Entry 8OM4 (electron microscopy, 2.32 A resolution); this record covers chains I and r of the 34 polymer chains in the assembly.

== Chain I ==
Name: 37S ribosomal protein S9, mitochondrial
Organism: Saccharomyces cerevisiae
Reference sequence: P38120 (RT09_YEAST); numbering as in UniProt (aligned over 1-278)
Sequence (278 residues; numbered 1 to 278; the number before each row is that of its first residue):
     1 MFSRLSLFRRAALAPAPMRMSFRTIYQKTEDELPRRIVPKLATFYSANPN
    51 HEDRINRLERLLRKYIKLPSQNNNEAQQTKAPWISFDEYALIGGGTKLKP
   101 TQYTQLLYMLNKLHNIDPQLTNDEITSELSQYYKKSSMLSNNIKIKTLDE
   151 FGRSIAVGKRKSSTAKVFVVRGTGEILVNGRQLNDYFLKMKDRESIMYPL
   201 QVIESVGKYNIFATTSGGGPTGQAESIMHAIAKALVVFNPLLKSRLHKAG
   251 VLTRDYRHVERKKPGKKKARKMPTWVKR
Disordered / not traced: 1-32, 264-278

== Chain r ==
Molecule: 15S mitochondrial rRNA
Organism: Saccharomyces cerevisiae
Sequence (1647 nucleotides; numbered 1 to 1649; 2 numbers in that range are skipped by the numbering (no residue carries them; nothing is unmodelled there); the number before each row is that of its first residue):
     1 GUAAAAAAUUUAUAAGAAUAUGAUGUUGGUUCAGAUUAAGCGCUAAAUAA
    51 GGACAUGACACAUGCGAAUCAUACGUUUAUUAUUGAUAAGAUAAUAAAUA
   101 UGUGGUGUAAACGUGAGUAAUUUUAUUAGGAAUUAAUGAACUAUAGAAUA
   151 AGCUAAAUACUUAAUAUAUUAUUAUAUAAAAAUAAUUUAUAUAAUAAAAA
   201 GGAUAUAUAUAUAAUAUAUAUUUAUCUAUAGUCAAGCCAAUAAUGGUUUA
   251 GGUAGUAGGUUUAUUAAGAGUUAAACCUAGCCAACGAUCCAUAAUCGAUA
   301 AUGAAAGUUAGAACGAUCACGUUGACUCUGAAAUAUAGUCAAUAUCUAUA
   351 AGAUACAGCAGUGAGGAAUAUUGGACAAUGAUCGAAAGAUUGAUCCAGUU
   401 ACUUAUUAGGAUGAUAUAUAAAAAUAUUUUAUUUUAUUUAUAAAUAUUAA
   451 AUAUUUAUAAUAAUAAUAAUAAUAAUAUAUAUAUAUAAAUUGAUUAAAAA
   501 UAAAAUCCAUAAAUAAUUAAAAUAAUGAUAUUAAUUACCAUAUAUAUUUU
   551 UAUAUGGAUAUAUAUAUUAAUAAUAAUAUUAAUUUUAUUAUUAUUAAUAA
   601 UAUAUUUUAAUAGUCCUGACUAAUAUUUGUGCCAGCAGUCGCGGUAACAC
   651 AAAGAGGGCGAGCGUUAAUCAUAAUGGUUUAAAGGAUCCGUAGAAUGAAU
   701 UAUAUAUUAUAAUUUAGAGUUAAUAAAAU
   731 UAAUUAAAGAAUUAUAAUAGUAAAGAUGAAAUAAUAAUAAUAAUUAUAAG
   781 ACUAAUAUAUGUGAAAAUAUUAAUUAAAUAUUAACUGACAUUGAGGGAUU
   831 AAAACUAGAGUAGCGAAACGGAUUCGAUACCCGUGUAGUUCUAGUAGUAA
   881 ACUAUGAAUACAAUUAUUUAUA
   904 UAUAUAUUAUAUAUAAAUAAUAAAUGAAAAUGAAAGUAUUCCACCUGAAG
   954 AGUACGUUAGCAAUAAUGAAACUCAAAACAAUAGACGGUUACAGACUUAA
  1004 GCAGUGGAGCAUGUUAUUUAAUUCGAUAAUCCACGACUAACCUUACCAUA
  1054 UUUUGAAUAUUAUAAUAAUUAUUAUAAUUAUUAUAUUACAGGCGUUACAU
  1104 UGUUGUCUUUAGUUCGUGCUGCAAAGUUUUAGAUUAAGUUCAUAAACGAA
  1154 CAAAACUCCAUAUAUAUAAUUUUAAUUAUAUAUAAUUUUAUAUUAUUUAU
  1204 UAAUAUAAAGAAAGGAAUUAAGACAAAUCAUAAUGAUCCUUAUAAUAUGG
  1254 GUAAUAGACGUGCUAUAAUAAAAUGAUAAUAAAAUUAUAUAAAAUAUAUU
  1304 UAAUUAUAUUUAAUUAAUAAUAUAAAACAUUUUAAUUUUUAAUAUAUUUU
  1354 UUUAUUAUAUAUUAAUAUGAAUUAUAAUCUGAAAUUCGAUUAUAUGAAAA
  1404 AAGAAUUGCUAGUAAUACGUAAAUUAGUAUGUUACGGUGAAUAUUCUAAC
  1454 UGUUUCGCACUAAUCACUCAUCACGCGUUGAAACAUAUUAUUAUCUUAUU
  1504 AUUUAUAUAAUAUUUUUUAAUAAAUAUUAAUAAUUAUUAAUUUAUAUUUA
  1554 UUUAUAUCAGAAAUAAUAUGAAUUAAUGCGAAGUUGAAAUACAGUUACCG
  1604 UAGGGGAACCUGCGGUGGGCUUAUAAAUAUCUUAAAUAUUCUUACA
Disordered / not traced: 1-11, 168-193, 210-215, 423-475, 546-547, 561-602, 764-768, 909-911, 1075-1078, 1529-1536
Bound ions: K+ site 1: U19, G28, G29; K+ site 2: U19, C640, G641, A979; K+ site 3: G22, U985; Mg2+ site 1 near A33 (its only coordinating residue here); K+ site 4: G40, G664, U665; K+ site 5: C54, A55; Mg2+ site 2: A55, U56, G115; K+ site 6: U72, A73, G384, A385; Mg2+ site 3 near A110 (its only coordinating residue here); K+ site 7: G113, U114, C359; K+ site 8: G115, G117, A294; Mg2+ site 4: A116, G117, A294; 55 more Mg2+ sites not listed; 28 more K+ sites not listed

== Chain I / chain r interface ==
Contacting residue pairs - 95 pairs, chain I then chain r:
  Arg63(I) with U1643(r), sugar contact; C1644(r), salt bridge to the phosphate
  Ile66(I) with U1642(r), base contact; U1643(r), sugar contact
  Lys67(I) with U1640(r), salt bridge to the phosphate; U1642(r), hydrogen bond to the base; U1643(r), base contact
  Gln77(I) with U1192(r), hydrogen bond to the base; A1193(r), sugar contact
  Thr96(I) with A1152(r), phosphate contact
  Lys97(I) with C1150(r), hydrogen bond to the phosphate; G1151(r), salt bridge to the phosphate
  Lys99(I) with A1145(r), phosphate contact; U1146(r), salt bridge to the phosphate
  Pro100(I) with C1144(r), phosphate contact; A1145(r), phosphate contact
  Thr101(I) with C1144(r), phosphate contact; A1145(r), hydrogen bond to the phosphate
  Thr104(I) with U1203(r), base contact
  Tyr108(I) with U1203(r), stacking on the base
  Asn142(I) with A1167(r), sugar contact
  Ile143(I) with U1166(r), sugar contact
  Val157(I) with U1179(r), sugar contact
  Lys159(I) with A1165(r), phosphate contact; U1180(r), salt bridge to the phosphate
  Arg160(I) with G1415(r), hydrogen bond to the base
  Lys161(I) with G1415(r), base contact; G1440(r), phosphate contact; U1441(r), salt bridge to the phosphate; G1442(r), hydrogen bond to the base
  Ser162(I) with A1284(r), hydrogen bond to the sugar; G1439(r), hydrogen bond to the phosphate; G1440(r), hydrogen bond to the phosphate
  Thr164(I) with U1179(r), phosphate contact; U1180(r), hydrogen bond to the phosphate
  Lys166(I) with U1179(r), salt bridge to the phosphate
  Arg181(I) with A1282(r), hydrogen bond to the phosphate
  Tyr186(I) with U1283(r), sugar contact
  Leu188(I) with A1330(r), base contact; C1331(r), sugar contact
  Lys189(I) with A1330(r), sugar contact; U1441(r), phosphate contact
  Lys191(I) with G1442(r), salt bridge to the phosphate
  Thr214(I) with U1179(r), hydrogen bond to the base
  Thr215(I) with U1179(r), base contact
  Ser216(I) with U1179(r), hydrogen bond to the base; A1284(r), phosphate contact
  Gly217(I) with A1284(r), hydrogen bond to the phosphate; A1285(r), phosphate contact
  Gly218(I) with U1283(r), hydrogen bond to the sugar; A1284(r), hydrogen bond to the sugar; G1440(r), phosphate contact
  Gly219(I) with U1283(r), sugar contact; G1440(r), hydrogen bond to the phosphate; U1441(r), phosphate contact
  Pro220(I) with U1441(r), phosphate contact
  Thr221(I) with U1441(r), hydrogen bond to the phosphate; G1442(r), hydrogen bond to the phosphate
  Gly222(I) with U1441(r), hydrogen bond to the phosphate
  Gln223(I) with U1283(r), hydrogen bond to the phosphate; A1284(r), phosphate contact
  Lys233(I) with U1166(r), salt bridge to the phosphate
  Lys243(I) with G1213(r), salt bridge to the phosphate; A1214(r), salt bridge to the phosphate
  Ser244(I) with A1211(r), phosphate contact; A1212(r), hydrogen bond to the phosphate
  His247(I) with G1213(r), hydrogen bond to the base; A1214(r), sugar contact; A1215(r), salt bridge to the phosphate
  Lys248(I) with A1210(r), salt bridge to the phosphate
  Leu252(I) with A1214(r), sugar contact
  Thr253(I) with A1214(r), phosphate contact; A1215(r), hydrogen bond to the phosphate
  Arg254(I) with U1164(r), hydrogen bond to the phosphate; A1165(r), salt bridge to the phosphate; A1214(r), hydrogen bond to the sugar
  Tyr256(I) with A1163(r), hydrogen bond to the base; U1164(r), sugar contact; A1216(r), base contact; G1217(r), hydrogen bond to the base
  Arg257(I) with G1415(r), hydrogen bond to the base
  His258(I) with A1163(r), sugar contact; G1415(r), sugar contact
  Val259(I) with G1415(r), sugar contact; U1416(r), phosphate contact; G1439(r), phosphate contact; G1440(r), phosphate contact
  Glu260(I) with G1415(r), sugar contact; U1416(r), hydrogen bond to the phosphate
  Arg261(I) with A1437(r), salt bridge to the phosphate; C1438(r), phosphate contact
  Lys262(I) with C1412(r), phosphate contact; U1416(r), hydrogen bond to the phosphate
  Lys263(I) with G1218(r), hydrogen bond to the sugar; A1219(r), hydrogen bond to the sugar
Other interface residues (no listed pair), chain I (53 interface residues in all): Lys64, Gln105
Other interface residues (no listed pair), chain r (49 interface residues in all): A1329, U1413, A1414, A1417

== Summary ==
53 residues of chain I and 49 residues of chain r are in contact, with 33 hydrogen bonds, 15 salt bridges and
1 aromatic stacking contact. Polar contacts include Lys67(I)-U1642(r), Gln77(I)-U1192(r) and
Arg160(I)-G1415(r). The K+ site 1 is built by U19(r), G28(r) and G29(r).
Chain I is 37S ribosomal protein S9, mitochondrial and chain r is 15S mitochondrial rRNA, both from
Saccharomyces cerevisiae; the structure, Small subunit of yeast mitochondrial ribosome, was determined by
electron microscopy (same publication as 8OM2 and 8OM3).
